7E4P - chains D and E of the 6 polymer chains in the assembly; structure by X-ray diffraction, 2.40 A resolution.

# Chain D
Protein: Tubulin beta-2B chain
From: Bos taurus
UniProtKB: Q6B856 (TBB2B_BOVIN); residues 1-431 here = UniProt positions 1-431
Sequence (431 residues; each row starts with the number of its first residue):
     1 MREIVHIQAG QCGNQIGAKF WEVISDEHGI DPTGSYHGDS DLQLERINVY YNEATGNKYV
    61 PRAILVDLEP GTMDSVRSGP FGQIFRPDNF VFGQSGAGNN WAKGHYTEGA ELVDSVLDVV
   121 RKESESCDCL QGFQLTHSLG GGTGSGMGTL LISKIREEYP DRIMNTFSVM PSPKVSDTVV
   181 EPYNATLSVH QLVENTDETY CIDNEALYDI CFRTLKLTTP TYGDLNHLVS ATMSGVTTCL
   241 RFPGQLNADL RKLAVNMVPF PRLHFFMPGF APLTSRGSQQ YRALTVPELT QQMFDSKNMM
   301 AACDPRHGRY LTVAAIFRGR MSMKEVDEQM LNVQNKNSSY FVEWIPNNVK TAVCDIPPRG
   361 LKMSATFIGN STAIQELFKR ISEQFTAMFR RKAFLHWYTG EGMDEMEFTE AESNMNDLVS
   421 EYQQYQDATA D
Not modelled in the structure: 274-283
Ion coordination: Mg2+: Glu69 (together with GTP)
Small-molecule neighbours:
  - BKF ((1S,2S,3S,5S,6S,16Z,18Z,20R,21S)-11-chloro-21-hydroxy-12,20-dimethoxy-2,5,9,16-tetramethyl-8,23-dioxo-4,24-dioxa-9,22-diazatetracyclo[19.3.1.1~10,14~.0~3,5~]hexacosa-10(26),11,13,16,18-pentaen-6-yl 2-methylpropanoate): Gly98, Asn99, Asn100, Lys103, Thr178, Val179, Val180, Phe394, Trp397
  - GTP (guanosine-5'-triphosphate): Gly10, Gln11, Cys12, Gln15, Ile16, Asp67, Glu69, Ala97, Gly98, Asn99, Ser138, Gly140, Gly141, Gly142, Thr143, Gly144, Ser145, Val169, Pro171, Val175, Ser176, Glu181, Asn204, Leu207, Tyr222, Leu225, Asn226

# Chain E
Protein: Stathmin-4
From: Rattus norvegicus
UniProtKB: P63043 (STMN4_RAT); residues 6-143 here correspond to UniProt positions 50-187 (UniProt number = residue number + 44)
Sequence (138 residues; each row starts with the number of its first residue):
     6 MEVIELNKCT SGQSFEVILK PPSFDGVPEF NASLPRRRDP SLEEIQKKLE AAEERRKYQE
    66 AELLKHLAEK REHEREVIQK AIEENNNFIK MAKEKLAQKM ESNKENREAH LAAMLERLQE
   126 KDKHAEEVRK NKELKEEA
Not modelled in the structure: 29-43, 142-143

# Interface between chain D and chain E
Residue-residue contacts (24; chain D residue first):
  Tyr106(D) - His129(E)  hydrogen bond
  Tyr106(D) - Ala130(E)  hydrophobic
  Tyr106(D) - Val133(E)  hydrophobic
  Tyr106(D) - Arg134(E)  hydrogen bond (backbone-side chain)
  Thr107(D) - Lys137(E)
  Ala110(D) - Arg134(E)
  Ser153(D) - Leu123(E)
  Ser153(D) - Lys126(E)
  Lys154(D) - Asp127(E)  salt bridge
  Arg156(D) - Leu123(E)
  Glu157(D) - Leu120(E)
  Glu157(D) - Leu123(E)
  Glu157(D) - Gln124(E)
  Glu157(D) - Asp127(E)
  Pro160(D) - Met119(E)  hydrophobic
  Gln191(D) - Lys126(E)  hydrogen bond
  Asn195(D) - Leu123(E)
  Thr399(D) - Lys140(E)  hydrogen bond (backbone-side chain)
  Gly400(D) - Lys137(E)
  Glu401(D) - Val133(E)
  Glu401(D) - Lys137(E)  salt bridge
  Gly402(D) - Val133(E)
  Gly402(D) - Asn136(E)
  Glu407(D) - His129(E)  salt bridge
Other interface residues (no listed pair), chain D (17 interface residues in all): Asp161, Met403
Other interface residues (no listed pair), chain E (15 interface residues in all): Arg112, Leu116

# Summary
Chain D and chain E form an interface of 17 and 15 residues respectively, with 4 hydrogen bonds and 3 salt
bridges. Polar pairs include Lys154(D)-Asp127(E), Glu401(D)-Lys137(E) and Glu407(D)-His129(E). Bound to chain
D: GTP and compound BKF.
Chain D is Tubulin beta-2B chain (Bos taurus) and chain E is Stathmin-4 (Rattus norvegicus); the structure,
Crystal structure of tubulin in complex with Ansamitocin P3, was determined by X-ray diffraction.
